PDB entry 3SUM | X-ray diffraction, 1.87 A resolution | chain A

Chain A:
Protein: Cerato-platanin-like protein
Source organism: Moniliophthora perniciosa
Amino-acid sequence (136 residues; numbered 21 to 156; the number before each row is that of its first residue):
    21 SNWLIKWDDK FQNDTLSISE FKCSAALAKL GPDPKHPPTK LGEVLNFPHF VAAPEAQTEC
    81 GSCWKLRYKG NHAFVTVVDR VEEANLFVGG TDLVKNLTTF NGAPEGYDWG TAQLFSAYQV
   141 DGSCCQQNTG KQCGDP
Disordered / not traced: 21
Disulfides: Cys-43/Cys-80, Cys-83/Cys-145, Cys-144/Cys-153

In short:
Chain A is Cerato-platanin-like protein (Moniliophthora perniciosa); the structure, Crystal structure of
cerato-platanin 5 from M. perniciosa (MpCP5), was determined by X-ray diffraction together with 3SUJ, 3SUK and
3SUL from the same study.
